PDB entry 8X21 | X-ray diffraction, 2.33 A resolution | chains A and B of the 3 polymer chains in the assembly

[Chain A]
Protein: Pol protein (Fragment)
Organism: Human immunodeficiency virus 1
Reference sequence: D3XFN5 (D3XFN5_9HIV1); residues 1-555 here correspond to UniProt positions 100-654 (UniProt number = residue number + 99)
Sequence (557 residues; row label = number of the first residue in the row; numbers below 1 keep their minus sign (Met-1 is residue -1)):
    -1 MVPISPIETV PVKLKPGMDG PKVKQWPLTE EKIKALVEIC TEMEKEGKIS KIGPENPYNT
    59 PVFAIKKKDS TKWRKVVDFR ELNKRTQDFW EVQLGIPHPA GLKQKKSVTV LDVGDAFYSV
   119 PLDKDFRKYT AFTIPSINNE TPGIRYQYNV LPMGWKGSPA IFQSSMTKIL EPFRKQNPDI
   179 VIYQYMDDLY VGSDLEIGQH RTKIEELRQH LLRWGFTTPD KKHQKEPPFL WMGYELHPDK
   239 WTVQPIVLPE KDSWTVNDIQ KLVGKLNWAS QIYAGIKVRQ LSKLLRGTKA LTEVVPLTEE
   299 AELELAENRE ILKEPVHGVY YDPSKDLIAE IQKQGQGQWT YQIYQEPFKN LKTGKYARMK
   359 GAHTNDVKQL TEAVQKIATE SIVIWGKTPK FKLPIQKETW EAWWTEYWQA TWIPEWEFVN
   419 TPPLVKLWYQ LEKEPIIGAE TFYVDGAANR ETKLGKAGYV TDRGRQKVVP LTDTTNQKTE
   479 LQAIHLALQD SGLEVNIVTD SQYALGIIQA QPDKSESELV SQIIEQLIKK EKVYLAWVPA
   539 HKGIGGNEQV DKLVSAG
Unresolved in the structure: -1 to 0, 554-555
Sequence notes: initiating methionine (-1); expression tag (0); engineered mutation Val74 (Leu173 in D3XFN5), Phe115 (Tyr214 in D3XFN5), Tyr116 (Phe215 in D3XFN5), Met151 (Gln250 in D3XFN5), Ser162 (Cys261 in D3XFN5), Ser280 (Cys379 in D3XFN5)
Ion coordination: Mg2+: Asp110, Val111, Asp185 (together with Entecavir 5'-triphosphate)
Small-molecule neighbours: Entecavir 5'-triphosphate (ET9; [[(1R,3S,5S)-3-(2-azanyl-6-oxidanylidene-3H-purin-9-yl)-2-methylidene-5-oxidanyl-cyclopentyl]methoxy-oxidanyl-phosphory l] phosphono hydrogen phosphate): Ile63, Lys65, Asp67, Arg72, Asp110, Val111, Gly112, Asp113, Ala114, Phe115, Met151, Gly152, Met184, Asp185, Lys220
What the authors report for this chain:
  - specificity-determining residues: Met151
  - mutagenesis - I63V/L74V: increased growth

[Chain B]
Protein: HIV-1 RT p51 subunit
Organism: Human immunodeficiency virus 1
Reference sequence: P12497 (POL_HV1N5); residues 1-428 here correspond to UniProt positions 588-1015 (UniProt number = residue number + 587)
Sequence (444 residues; row label = number of the first residue in the row; numbers below 1 keep their minus sign (Met-15 is residue -15)):
   -15 MAHHHHHHAL EVLFQGPISP IETVPVKLKP GMDGPKVKQW PLTEEKIKAL VEICTEMEKE
    45 GKISKIGPEN PYNTPVFAIK KKDSTKWRKL VDFRELNKRT QDFWEVQLGI PHPAGLKQKK
   105 SVTVLDVGDA YFSVPLDKDF RKYTAFTIPS INNETPGIRY QYNVLPQGWK GSPAIFQSSM
   165 TKILEPFRKQ NPDIVIYQYM DDLYVGSDLE IGQHRTKIEE LRQHLLRWGF TTPDKKHQKE
   225 PPFLWMGYEL HPDKWTVQPI VLPEKDSWTV NDIQKLVGKL NWASQIYAGI KVRQLSKLLR
   285 GTKALTEVVP LTEEAELELA ENREILKEPV HGVYYDPSKD LIAEIQKQGQ GQWTYQIYQE
   345 PFKNLKTGKY ARMKGAHTND VKQLTEAVQK IATESIVIWG KTPKFKLPIQ KETWEAWWTE
   405 YWQATWIPEW EFVNTPPLVK LWYQ
Unresolved in the structure: -15 to 4, 214-230, 428
Sequence notes: expression tag (-15 to 0); engineered mutation Ser162 (Cys749 in P12497), Ser280 (Cys867 in P12497)
Swiss-Prot annotation at these positions:
  - region: Phe227 to His235 (RT 'primer grip')
  - motif: Trp398 to Trp414 (Tryptophan repeat motif)
  - binding site (Mg(2+)): Asp110, Asp185, Asp186
  - site (Essential for RT p66/p51 heterodimerization): Trp401, Trp414

[Interface between chain A and chain B]
Pairs across the interface (118; chain A residue first):
  Val8(A) - Glu53(B)
  Pro9(A) - Glu53(B)
  Gln85(A) - Glu53(B)  hydrogen bond (side chain-backbone)
  Asp86(A) - Lys20(B)  salt bridge
  Asp86(A) - Pro55(B)
  Phe87(A) - Pro52(B)
  Phe87(A) - Glu53(B)
  Trp88(A) - Lys20(B)
  Trp88(A) - Val21(B)
  Trp88(A) - Lys22(B)
  Trp88(A) - Pro52(B)  hydrogen bond (backbone-backbone)
  Trp88(A) - Asn54(B)
  Trp88(A) - Pro55(B)
  Trp88(A) - Asn57(B)
  Trp88(A) - Thr131(B)
  Trp88(A) - Arg143(B)
  Val90(A) - Pro140(B)
  Val90(A) - Gly141(B)  hydrogen bond (backbone-backbone)
  Val90(A) - Arg143(B)
  Leu92(A) - Thr131(B)
  Leu92(A) - Pro133(B)  hydrophobic
  Leu92(A) - Asn137(B)
  Leu92(A) - Gly141(B)
  Gly93(A) - Asn137(B)  hydrogen bond (backbone-side chain)
  Ile94(A) - Asn137(B)
  Pro95(A) - Asn136(B)
  Pro95(A) - Asn137(B)
  His96(A) - Asn136(B)  hydrogen bond (backbone-side chain)
  Gly99(A) - Asn136(B)
  Ala158(A) - Pro52(B)
  Ser162(A) - Pro52(B)
  Thr165(A) - Pro140(B)
  Glu169(A) - Lys49(B)  salt bridge
  Arg172(A) - Thr139(B)
  Ile180(A) - Glu138(B)
  Tyr181(A) - Asn136(B)  hydrogen bond
  Tyr181(A) - Glu138(B)
  Gln182(A) - Glu138(B)  hydrogen bond (backbone-backbone)
  Gln182(A) - Pro140(B)
  Arg356(A) - Glu396(B)  salt bridge
  Lys358(A) - Gln394(B)  hydrogen bond
  Lys358(A) - Glu396(B)  salt bridge
  Gln373(A) - Glu396(B)
  Gln373(A) - Thr397(B)  hydrogen bond
  Ala376(A) - Trp401(B)  hydrophobic
  Ile380(A) - Pro25(B)  hydrophobic
  Ile380(A) - Leu26(B)
  Ile380(A) - Thr27(B)
  Val381(A) - Pro25(B)  hydrophobic
  Val381(A) - Ile135(B)
  Val381(A) - Asn136(B)  hydrogen bond (backbone-backbone)
  Val381(A) - Asn137(B)
  Ile382(A) - Ile135(B)
  Ile382(A) - Asn136(B)
  Gly384(A) - Thr27(B)
  Gly384(A) - Glu28(B)  hydrogen bond (backbone-backbone)
  Trp402(A) - Lys331(B)  hydrogen bond (backbone-side chain)
  Trp402(A) - His361(B)
  Trp402(A) - Asp364(B)
  Tyr405(A) - Lys331(B)  hydrogen bond (backbone-side chain)
  Tyr405(A) - Asn418(B)
  Trp406(A) - Lys331(B)
  Trp406(A) - Asn418(B)  hydrogen bond
  Trp406(A) - Thr419(B)
  Trp406(A) - Pro420(B)  hydrophobic
  Trp406(A) - Pro421(B)
  Gln407(A) - Lys331(B)
  Gln407(A) - Asp364(B)
  Gln407(A) - Pro392(B)
  Gln407(A) - Ile393(B)
  Gln407(A) - Gln394(B)  hydrogen bond
  Gln407(A) - Val417(B)  hydrogen bond (side chain-backbone)
  Gln407(A) - Asn418(B)
  Ala408(A) - Trp337(B)  hydrophobic
  Ala408(A) - Asp364(B)
  Ala408(A) - Pro392(B)  hydrogen bond (backbone-backbone)
  Ala408(A) - Ile393(B)
  Thr409(A) - Asp364(B)  hydrogen bond (backbone-side chain)
  Trp410(A) - Thr362(B)
  Trp410(A) - Asn363(B)
  Trp410(A) - Val365(B)  hydrophobic
  Trp410(A) - Trp401(B)  hydrophobic
  Trp410(A) - Tyr405(B)
  Pro412(A) - Trp401(B)  hydrophobic
  Pro433(A) - Asn255(B)
  Pro433(A) - Thr290(B)
  Thr439(A) - Lys287(B)
  Thr439(A) - Ala288(B)
  Thr439(A) - Leu289(B)  hydrogen bond (side chain-backbone)
  Tyr441(A) - Gln258(B)
  Tyr441(A) - Thr286(B)
  Tyr441(A) - Lys287(B)  hydrogen bond (side chain-backbone)
  Tyr441(A) - Leu289(B)
  Val458(A) - Thr286(B)
  Thr459(A) - Thr286(B)
  Asp460(A) - Thr286(B)
  Asp460(A) - Lys287(B)
  Asp460(A) - Ala288(B)
  Val496(A) - Leu289(B)  hydrophobic
  Gln500(A) - Leu422(B)
  Gly504(A) - Pro420(B)
  Gln507(A) - Pro421(B)
  Tyr532(A) - Asn255(B)  hydrogen bond
  Tyr532(A) - Leu289(B)  hydrophobic
  Trp535(A) - Leu422(B)  hydrophobic
  Val536(A) - Gln258(B)
  Pro537(A) - Gly262(B)
  Pro537(A) - Asn265(B)
  Lys540(A) - Asn265(B)
  Lys540(A) - Lys281(B)  hydrogen bond (backbone-side chain)
  Gly541(A) - Lys281(B)  hydrogen bond (backbone-side chain)
  Ile542(A) - Val261(B)  hydrophobic
  Gly543(A) - Gln258(B)
  Gly543(A) - Leu283(B)
  Gly543(A) - Gly285(B)
  Gly544(A) - Gly285(B)  hydrogen bond (backbone-backbone)
  Gln547(A) - Gly285(B)
  Gln547(A) - Thr286(B)  hydrogen bond
Also at the interface, not in a pair above, chain A (71 interface residues in all): Gln91, Leu100, Ile159, Gln161, Val179, Thr369, Thr377, Trp383, Thr386, Ile434, Ile435, Asn494, Leu503, Ala534
Also at the interface, not in a pair above, chain B (66 interface residues in all): Gly51, Tyr56, Ile142, Val254, Lys259, Ser280, Arg284, Leu368, Ala400, Val423

[Summary]
Chain A and chain B form an interface of 71 and 66 residues respectively, with 25 hydrogen bonds and 4 salt
bridges. Polar pairs include Asp86(A)-Lys20(B), Glu169(A)-Lys49(B) and Arg356(A)-Glu396(B). Bound to chain A:
Entecavir 5'-triphosphate. From UniProt: 3 Mg2+-binding residues on chain B. The paper reports that I63V/L74V
of chain A increase growth; the specificity determinant Met151(A).
Chain A is Pol protein (Fragment) and chain B is HIV-1 RT p51 subunit, both from Human immunodeficiency virus
1; the structure, HIV-1 reverse transcriptase mutant Q151M/Y115F/F116Y/L74V:DNA:ETV-TP ternary complex, was
determined by X-ray diffraction (same publication as 8X1Z, 8X20 and 8X22).
